PDB entry 7KRP | electron microscopy, 3.20 A resolution | chains A and D of the 6 polymer chains in the assembly

[Chain A]
Name: RNA-directed RNA polymerase
Organism: Severe acute respiratory syndrome coronavirus 2
Notes: EC 2.7.7.48
UniProt: P0DTD1 (R1AB_SARS2); residues 1-932 here correspond to UniProt positions 4393-5324 (UniProt number = residue number + 4392)
Amino-acid sequence (932 residues; row label = number of the first residue in the row):
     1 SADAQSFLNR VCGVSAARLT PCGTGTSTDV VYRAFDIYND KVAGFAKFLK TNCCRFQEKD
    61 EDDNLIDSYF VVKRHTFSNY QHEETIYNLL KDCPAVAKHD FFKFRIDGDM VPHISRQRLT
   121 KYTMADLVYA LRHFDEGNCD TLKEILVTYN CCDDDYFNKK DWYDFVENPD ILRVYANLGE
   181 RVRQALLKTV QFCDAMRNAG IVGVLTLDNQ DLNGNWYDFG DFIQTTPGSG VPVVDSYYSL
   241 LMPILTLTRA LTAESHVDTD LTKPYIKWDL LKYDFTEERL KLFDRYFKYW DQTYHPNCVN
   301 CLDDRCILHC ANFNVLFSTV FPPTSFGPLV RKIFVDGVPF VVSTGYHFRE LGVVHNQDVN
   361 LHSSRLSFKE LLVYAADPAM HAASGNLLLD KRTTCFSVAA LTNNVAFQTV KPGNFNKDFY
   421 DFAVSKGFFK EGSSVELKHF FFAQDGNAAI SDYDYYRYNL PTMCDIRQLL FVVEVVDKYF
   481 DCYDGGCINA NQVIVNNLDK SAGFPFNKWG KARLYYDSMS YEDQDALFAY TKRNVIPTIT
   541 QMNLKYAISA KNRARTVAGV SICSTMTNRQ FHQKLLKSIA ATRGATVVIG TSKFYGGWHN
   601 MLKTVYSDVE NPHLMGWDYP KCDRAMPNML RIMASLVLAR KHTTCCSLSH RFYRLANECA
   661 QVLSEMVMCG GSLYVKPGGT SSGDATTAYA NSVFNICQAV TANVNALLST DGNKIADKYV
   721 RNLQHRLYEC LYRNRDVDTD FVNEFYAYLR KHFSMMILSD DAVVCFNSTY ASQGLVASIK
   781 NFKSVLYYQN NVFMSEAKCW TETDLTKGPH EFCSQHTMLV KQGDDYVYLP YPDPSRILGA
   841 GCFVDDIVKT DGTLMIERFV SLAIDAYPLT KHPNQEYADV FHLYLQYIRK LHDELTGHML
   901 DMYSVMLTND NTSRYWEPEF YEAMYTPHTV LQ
Disordered / not traced: 1-2, 930-932
Ion coordination: Mg2+: Asn209, Asp218 (together with ADP); Zn2+ site 1: His295, Cys301, Cys306, Cys310; Zn2+ site 2: Cys487, His642, Cys645, Cys646
Residues lining bound ligands:
  - chapso (1N7), molecule 1: Arg197, Gly230, Val231, Lys288, Tyr289, Trp290, Asp291
  - chapso (1N7), molecule 2: Val202, Val204, Asp221, Ile223, Val233, Arg733
  - chapso (1N7), molecule 3: Tyr903, Ser904, Val905
  - ADP: Phe35, Lys50, Asn52, Cys53, Lys73, Arg74, His75, Asn79, Arg116, Asp208, Asn209, Tyr217, Asp218, Gly220
Swiss-Prot annotation at these positions:
  - region: Lys545 to Arg555 (Interaction with RMP Remdesivir), Thr582 to Pro620 (RdRp Palm N-ter)
  - active site: Ser759, Asp760, Asp761
  - binding site (Mn(2+)): Asn209, Asp218
  - binding site (Zn(2+)): His295, Cys301, Cys306, Cys310, Cys487, His642, Cys645, Cys646
  - site: Gln932 (Cleavage)
From the paper describing this entry:
  - binding site for the 40-nt RNA strand: Lys545, Lys551, Arg553, Arg555
  - catalytic residues: Asp760 (citing earlier work)
  - mutagenesis - D760A: increased binding to BTC scaffolds

[Chain D]
Name: Non-structural protein 8
Organism: Severe acute respiratory syndrome coronavirus 2
UniProt: P0DTD1 (R1AB_SARS2); residues 1-198 here correspond to UniProt positions 3943-4140 (UniProt number = residue number + 3942)
Amino-acid sequence (199 residues; row label = number of the first residue in the row; numbering starts at 0):
     0 MAIASEFSSL PSYAAFATAQ EAYEQAVANG DSEVVLKKLK KSLNVAKSEF DRDAAMQRKL
    60 EKMADQAMTQ MYKQARSEDK RAKVTSAMQT MLFTMLRKLD NDALNNIINN ARDGCVPLNI
   120 IPLTTAAKLM VVIPDYNTYK NTCDGTTFTY ASALWEIQQV VDADSKIVQL SEISMDNSPN
   180 LAWPLIVTAL RANSAVKLQ
Disordered / not traced: 0-6, 192-198
Construct notes: initiating methionine (0)
Residues lining bound ligands: chapso (1N7): Ala63, Ala66, Met67, Met70
Swiss-Prot annotation at these positions:
  - site: Gln198 (Cleavage)

[How chain A and chain D interact]
Residue-residue contacts - 28 pairs, chain A then chain D:
  Phe415(A) with Met94(D), hydrophobic
  Lys417(A) with Met90(D); Met94(D)
  Ile847(A) with Lys79(D); Arg80(D); Val83(D), hydrophobic
  Val848(A) with Ser76(D); Arg80(D)
  Asp851(A) with Arg75(D), salt bridge
  Thr853(A) with Tyr71(D), hydrogen bond
  Leu854(A) with Tyr71(D), hydrophobic; Lys72(D); Arg75(D); Ser76(D)
  Leu895(A) with Tyr71(D), hydrophobic
  His898(A) with Tyr71(D), hydrogen bond
  Met899(A) with Thr68(D); Tyr71(D), hydrophobic
  Met902(A) with Tyr71(D), hydrophobic
  Tyr903(A) with Met67(D), hydrogen bond (side chain-backbone); Met70(D); Tyr71(D)
  Val905(A) with Met67(D)
  Leu907(A) with Asp64(D); Thr68(D)
  Thr908(A) with Glu60(D); Asp64(D), hydrogen bond
  Asn909(A) with Asp64(D)
Interface residues without a listed pair, chain A (19 interface residues in all): Asn414, Asp846, Thr850
Interface residues without a listed pair, chain D (17 interface residues in all): Lys61, Ala66, Met87

[Summary]
19 residues of chain A and 17 residues of chain D are in contact; the contacts include 4 hydrogen bonds and 1
salt bridge. Among the polar pairs are Asp851(A)-Arg75(D), Thr853(A)-Tyr71(D) and His898(A)-Tyr71(D). From the
paper: the catalytic residue Asp760(A); D760A of chain A increases binding to BTC scaffolds.
Chain A is RNA-directed RNA polymerase and chain D is Non-structural protein 8, both from Severe acute
respiratory syndrome coronavirus 2; the structure, Structure of SARS-CoV-2 backtracked complex complex bound
to nsp13 helicase - BTC (local refinement), was determined by electron microscopy together with 7KRN and 7KRO
from the same study.
